5QZJ - chains A and B; structure by X-ray diffraction, 1.51 A resolution.

== Chain A ==
Name: Pre-mRNA-splicing factor 8
Organism: Saccharomyces cerevisiae (strain ATCC 204508 / S288c)
Notes: fragment: yPrp8 RNaseH
UniProtKB: P33334 (PRP8_YEAST); residue numbers follow UniProt; this construct covers 1836-2090
Amino-acid sequence (258 residues; numbered 1833 to 2090; the number before each row is that of its first residue):
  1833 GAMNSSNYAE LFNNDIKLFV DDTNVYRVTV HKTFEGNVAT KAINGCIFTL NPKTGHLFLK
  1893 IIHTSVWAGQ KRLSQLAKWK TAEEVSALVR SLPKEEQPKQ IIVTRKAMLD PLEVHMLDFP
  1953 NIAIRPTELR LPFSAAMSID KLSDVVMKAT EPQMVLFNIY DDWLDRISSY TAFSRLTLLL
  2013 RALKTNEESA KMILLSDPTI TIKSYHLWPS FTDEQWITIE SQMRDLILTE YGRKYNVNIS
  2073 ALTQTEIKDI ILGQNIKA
Not modelled in the structure: 2070-2090
Differences from the reference sequence: expression tag (1833-1835)
Curated features (UniProtKB/Swiss-Prot):
  - mutagenesis: Asp1853 (D1853A: Alters protein folding. Severely impaired growth. Strongly reduced growth at 35 degrees Celsius; when associated with A-1854; D1853N: Reduced growth at 30 degrees Celsius ...), Asp1854 (D1854A: Reduced growth at 30 degrees Celsius. Strongly reduced growth at 16 degrees Celsius. Strongly reduced growth at 35 degrees Celsius; when associated with A-1853 ...), Thr1855 (T1855A: Reduced growth at 30 degrees Celsius. Strongly reduced growth at 16 degrees Celsius), Thr1936 (T1936A: Reduced growth at 30 degrees Celsius. Strongly reduced growth at 16 degrees Celsius), Arg1937 (R1937K: Severely impaired growth. Reduced growth at 30 degrees Celsius. Strongly reduced growth at 16 degrees Celsius)

== Chain B ==
Name: A1 cistron-splicing factor AAR2
Organism: Saccharomyces cerevisiae (strain ATCC 204508 / S288c)
Notes: fragment: GAMA - Aar2(1-152) - SSSSS - Aar2(171-317); engineered mutation(s): L153_D170delinsSSSSS
UniProtKB: P32357 (AAR2_YEAST); numbering as in UniProt; present here: 1-152, 171-317
Amino-acid sequence (308 residues; numbered -3 to 317; 13 numbers in that range are skipped by the numbering (no residue carries them; nothing is unmodelled there); the number before each row is that of its first residue; numbers below 1 keep their minus sign (Gly-3 is residue -3)):
    -3 GAMAMNTVPF TSAPIEVTIG IDQYSFNVKE NQPFHGIKDI PIGHVHVIHF QHADNSSMRY
    57 GYWFDCRMGN FYIQYDPKDG LYKMMEERDG AKFENIVHNF KERQMMVSYP KIDEDDTWYN
   117 LTEFVQMDKI RKIVRKDENQ FSYVDSSMTT VQENEL
   166 SSSSSDPAHS LNYTVINFKS REAIRPGHEM EDFLDKSYYL NTVMLQGIFK NSSNYFGELQ
   226 FAFLNAMFFG NYGSSLQWHA MIELICSSAT VPKHMLDKLD EILYYQIKTL PEQYSDILLN
   286 ERVWNICLYS SFQKNSLHNT EKIMENKYPE LL
Not modelled in the structure: -3 to 0, 166-169
Differences from the reference sequence: expression tag (-3 to 0); linker (166-170)
Curated features (UniProtKB/Swiss-Prot):
  - region: Leu261 to Ile282 (Leucine-zipper)
  - modified residue: Ser253 (Phosphoserine), Thr274 (Phosphothreonine)
  - mutagenesis: Ser253 (S253A: No effect on interaction with PRP8; S253D/E: Disrupts interaction with PRP8)

== How chain A and chain B interact ==
Residue-residue contacts (17; chain A residue first):
  Gln1907(A) - Met195(B)
  Gln1907(A) - Leu199(B)
  Leu1908(A) - Met195(B)  hydrophobic
  Trp1911(A) - Glu194(B)
  Trp1911(A) - Met195(B)  hydrophobic
  Trp1911(A) - Phe198(B)  hydrophobic
  Asp1942(A) - Lys184(B)  salt bridge
  Asp1942(A) - Phe198(B)
  Glu1945(A) - Lys184(B)  salt bridge
  Val1946(A) - Ile189(B)  hydrophobic
  Val1946(A) - Glu194(B)
  Val1946(A) - Phe198(B)  hydrophobic
  His1947(A) - Glu194(B)  salt bridge
  Leu1949(A) - Lys184(B)
  Leu1949(A) - Ser185(B)
  Leu1949(A) - Arg186(B)
  Asp1950(A) - Arg186(B)  salt bridge

== Summary ==
Chain A and chain B form an interface of 9 and 8 residues respectively, with 4 salt bridges. Among the polar
pairs are Asp1942(A)-Lys184(B), Glu1945(A)-Lys184(B) and His1947(A)-Glu194(B). From UniProt: 5 mutagenesis
sites on chain A; one mutagenesis site on chain B.
Here chain A is Pre-mRNA-splicing factor 8 and chain B is A1 cistron-splicing factor AAR2, both from
Saccharomyces cerevisiae (strain ATCC 204508 / S288c). Entry 5QZJ (PanDDA analysis group deposition --
Auto-refined data of Aar2/RNaseH for ground state model 34) was determined by X-ray diffraction together with
5QY1, 5QY2, 5QY3, 5QY4, 5QY5, 5QY6 and 128 further entries from the same study.
